Entry 5FUU (electron microscopy, 4.19 A resolution (low resolution: residue-level contacts below are approximate; hydrogen-bond / salt-bridge calls are withheld)); this record covers chains D and F of the 10 polymer chains in the assembly.

[Chain D (and F)]
Name: HIV-1 envelope glycoprotein GP160
From: Human immunodeficiency virus 1
Notes: fragment: gp41, residues 503-655; chain F of this document is another copy of the same molecule, construct and numbering; everything in this record applies to it too
UniProt: Q6BC19 (Q6BC19_9HIV1); residues 512-664 here correspond to UniProt positions 503-655 (UniProt number = residue number - 9)
Amino-acid sequence (153 residues; numbered 512 to 664; the number before each row is that of its first residue):
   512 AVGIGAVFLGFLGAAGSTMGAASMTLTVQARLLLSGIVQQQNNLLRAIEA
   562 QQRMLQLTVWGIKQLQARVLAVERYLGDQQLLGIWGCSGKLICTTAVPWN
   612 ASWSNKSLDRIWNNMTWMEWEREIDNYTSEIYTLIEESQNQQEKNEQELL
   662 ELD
Not modelled in the structure: 659-664 (chain F: fully traced)
Disulfide bonds: Cys-598/Cys-604
Covalent attachments: glycan linked to Asn-611; N-acetylglucosamine (NAG) linked to Asn-616, Asn-625, Asn-637
From the paper describing this entry:
  - post-translational modification sites: Asn-611, Asn-616, Asn-625, Asn-637
  - conformationally variable residues (order/disorder transition): Ala-512 to Gly-527, Ile-548 to Leu-568

[Interface between chain D and chain F]
Contacting residue pairs - 38 pairs, chain D then chain F:
  Ser-534(D) with Asn-651(F); Asn-656(F)
  Met-535(D) with Asn-651(F); Asn-656(F)
  Thr-536(D) with Asn-651(F)
  Leu-537(D) with Asn-651(F)
  Thr-538(D) with Ile-595(F); Glu-647(F)
  Ala-541(D) with Gln-591(F)
  Arg-542(D) with Gln-591(F); Ile-595(F); Thr-644(F); Glu-647(F)
  Leu-544(D) with Gln-591(F)
  Leu-545(D) with Leu-587(F); Gln-591(F)
  Gln-550(D) with Ser-640(F)
  Gln-563(D) with Gln-577(F)
  Leu-566(D) with Val-570(F); Gln-577(F)
  Gln-567(D) with Val-570(F)
  Ile-573(D) with Ile-573(F)
  Leu-576(D) with Ile-573(F)
  Arg-579(D) with Val-580(F); Leu-581(F); Glu-584(F)
  Val-580(D) with Val-580(F)
  Val-583(D) with Glu-584(F); Leu-587(F)
  Tyr-586(D) with Gln-591(F)
  Leu-587(D) with Leu-587(F)
  Lys-601(D) with Gly-594(F); Ile-595(F); Lys-655(F)
  Leu-602(D) with Asn-651(F)
  Ile-603(D) with Lys-655(F); Asn-656(F); Glu-659(F)
Interface residues without a listed pair, chain D (26 interface residues in all): Phe-519, Leu-543, Gly-600
Interface residues without a listed pair, chain F (22 interface residues in all): Lys-574, Val-583, Glu-648, Gln-650, Gln-652

[In short]
Chain D and chain F form an interface of 26 and 22 residues respectively. Covalently linked
N-acetylglucosamine: at Asn-616(D), Asn-625(D) and Asn-637(D). From the paper: modification sites Asn-611(D),
Asn-616(D) and Asn-625(D) among others; conformational variability at Ala-512(D) and Ile-548(D).
Both chains are HIV-1 envelope glycoprotein GP160 (Human immunodeficiency virus 1). Entry 5FUU (Ectodomain of
cleaved wild type JR-FL EnvdCT trimer in complex with PGT151 Fab) was determined by electron microscopy.
